4R65 - chains A and T of the 4 polymer chains in the assembly; structure by X-ray diffraction, 1.95 A resolution.

Chain A:
Protein: DNA polymerase beta
Organism: Homo sapiens
Notes: EC 2.7.7.7, 4.2.99.-
Reference sequence: P06746 (DPOLB_HUMAN); residues 1-335 here = UniProt positions 1-335
Chain sequence (335 residues; numbered 1 to 335; the number before each row is that of its first residue):
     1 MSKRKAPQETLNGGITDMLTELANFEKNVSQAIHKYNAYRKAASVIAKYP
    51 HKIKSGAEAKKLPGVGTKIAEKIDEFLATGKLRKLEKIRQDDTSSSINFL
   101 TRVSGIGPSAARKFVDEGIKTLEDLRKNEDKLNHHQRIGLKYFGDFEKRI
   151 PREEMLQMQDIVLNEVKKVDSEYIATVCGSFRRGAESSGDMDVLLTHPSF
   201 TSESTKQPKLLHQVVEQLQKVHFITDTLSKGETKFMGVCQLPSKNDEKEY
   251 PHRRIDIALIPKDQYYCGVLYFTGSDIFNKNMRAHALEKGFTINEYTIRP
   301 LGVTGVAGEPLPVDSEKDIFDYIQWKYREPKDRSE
Disordered / not traced: 1-9
Construct notes: engineered mutation Ala-258 (Arg in P06746)
Swiss-Prot annotation at these positions:
  - region: Arg-183 to Asp-192 (DNA-binding)
  - active site: Lys-72 (Nucleophile)
  - binding site (K(+)): Lys-60, Leu-62, Val-65, Thr-101, Val-103, Ile-106
  - binding site (Na(+)): Lys-60, Leu-62, Val-65, Thr-101, Val-103, Ile-106
  - binding site (dATP): Arg-149, Ser-180, Arg-183, Gly-189, Asp-190
  - binding site (dCTP): Arg-149, Ser-180, Arg-183, Gly-189, Asp-190
  - binding site (dGTP): Arg-149, Ser-180, Arg-183, Gly-189, Asp-190, Asp-192
  - binding site (dTTP): Arg-149, Ser-180, Arg-183, Gly-189, Asp-190
  - binding site (Mg(2+)): Asp-190, Asp-192, Asp-256
  - modified residue: Lys-72 (N6-acetyllysine), Arg-83 (Omega-N-methylarginine), Arg-152 (Omega-N-methylarginine)
  - cross-link (Glycyl lysine isopeptide (Lys-Gly)): Lys-41 (interchain with G-Cter in ubiquitin), Lys-61 (interchain with G-Cter in ubiquitin), Lys-81 (interchain with G-Cter in ubiquitin)
  - natural variant: Leu-22 (L22P: Found in a gastric cancer sample; uncertain significance), Tyr-39 (Y39C: Found in a gastric cancer sample; uncertain significance), Gly-118 (G118V: Decreased DNA-directed DNA polymerase activity), Arg-137 (R137Q: Decreased function in base-excision repair), Arg-149 (R149I: Decreased DNA-directed DNA polymerase activity), Asp-160 (D160N: Found in a gastric cancer sample; uncertain significance), Cys-239 (C239R: Found in a gastric cancer sample; uncertain significance), Lys-289 (K289M: Found in a colon cancer sample; uncertain significance), Asn-294 (N294D: Found in a gastric cancer sample; uncertain significance), Glu-295 (E295K: Found in a gastric cancer sample; uncertain significance)
  - mutagenesis: Phe-25 (F25W: No effect on 5'-dRP lyase activity. Decreased ssDNA binding), His-34 (H34G: Decreased 5'-dRP lyase activity. Decreased ssDNA binding), Lys-35 (K35A: Decreased 5'-dRP lyase activity. Decreased ssDNA binding. Loss of 5'-dRP lyase activity; when associated with A-68 and A-72. Decreased ssDNA binding; when associated with A-68 and A-72 ...), Tyr-39 (Y39F: No effect on 5'-dRP lyase activity; Y39Q: Abolishes DNA polymerase and 5'-dRP lyase activity), Lys-41 (K41R: Abolishes ubiquitination; when associated with R-61 and R-81), Lys-60 (K60A: Decreased 5'-dRP lyase activity. Decreased ssDNA binding), Lys-61 (K61R: Abolishes ubiquitination; when associated with R-41 and R-81), Lys-68 (K68A: No effect on 5'-dRP lyase activity. Decreased ssDNA binding. Loss of 5'-dRP lyase activity; when associated with A-35 and A-72. Decreased ssDNA binding; when associated with A-35 and A-72 ...), Glu-71 (E71Q: No effect on 5'-dRP lyase activity. No effect on structure shown by circular dichroism. No effect on ssDNA binding), Lys-72 (K72A: Severely reduced 5'-dRP lyase activity. Does not affect ssDNA binding. Loss of 5'-dRP lyase activity; when associated with A-35 and A-68. Decreased ssDNA binding ...), Glu-75 (E75A: Slightly decreased 5'-dRP lyase activity. Decreased ssDNA binding. No effect on structure shown by circular dichroism), Lys-81 (K81R: Abolishes ubiquitination; when associated with R-41 and R-61), 5 further mutagenesis entries in UniProt
Bound ions: Na+ site 1: Lys-60, Leu-62, Val-65 (shared with 1 residue of chain D); Na+ site 2: Thr-101, Val-103, Ile-106 (shared with 1 residue of chain P); Mg2+ site 1: Asp-190, Asp-192 (together with DUP); Mg2+ site 2: Asp-190, Asp-192, Asp-256 (together with DUP) (shared with 1 residue of chain P)
Ligand contacts: DUP (2'-deoxyuridine 5'-alpha,beta-imido-triphosphate): Gly-179, Ser-180, Arg-183, Ser-188, Gly-189, Asp-190, Asp-192, Tyr-271, Phe-272, Thr-273, Gly-274, Ser-275, Asp-276, Asn-279
Reported in the primary citation:
  - Mg2+ coordination: Asp-190, Asp-192 (proposed by the authors, not directly observed)
  - binding site for DUP: Phe-272 (proposed by the authors, not directly observed)
  - catalytic residues: Asp-190, Asp-192 (citing earlier work)
  - mutagenesis - D192A: abolished catalytic activity
  - mutagenesis - D192E (10,000-fold), Y296A: decreased catalytic activity
  - mutagenesis - R258A: increased catalytic activity
  - mutagenesis - R258A (5-fold): decreased binding to incoming nucleotide
  - mutagenesis - R258A: decreased stability
  - mutagenesis - R258A/F272A: decreased catalytic activity on dATP
  - mutagenesis - F272A: decreased catalytic activity on correct nucleotide
  - mutagenesis - E295A (>200-fold), E295K: decreased catalytic activity on correct insertion

Chain T:
Molecule: 16-nt DNA strand
Notes: fragment: Template Strand
Sequence (16 nucleotides; row label = number of the first residue in the row):
     1 CCGACAGCGCATCAGC

Chain A / chain T interface:
Contacting residue pairs (26):
  His-34(A) / DC5(T)  stacking on the base
  Asn-133(A) / DT12(T)  phosphate contact
  Ser-229(A) / DC10(T)  phosphate contact
  Ser-229(A) / DA11(T)  phosphate contact
  Lys-230(A) / DC10(T)  phosphate contact
  Lys-230(A) / DA11(T)  hydrogen bond to the phosphate
  Gly-231(A) / DC10(T)  phosphate contact
  Glu-232(A) / DC10(T)  hydrogen bond to the phosphate
  Thr-233(A) / DG9(T)  hydrogen bond to the phosphate
  Thr-233(A) / DC10(T)  hydrogen bond to the phosphate
  Lys-234(A) / DG9(T)  hydrogen bond to the base
  Lys-234(A) / DC10(T)  hydrogen bond to the phosphate
  Tyr-271(A) / DG7(T)  base contact
  Lys-280(A) / DA6(T)  salt bridge to the phosphate
  Arg-283(A) / DA6(T)  hydrogen bond to the base
  Arg-283(A) / DG7(T)  hydrogen bond to the sugar
  Ala-284(A) / DA6(T)  sugar contact
  Leu-287(A) / DA6(T)  phosphate contact
  Leu-287(A) / DG7(T)  phosphate contact
  Thr-292(A) / DG7(T)  hydrogen bond to the phosphate
  Ile-293(A) / DG7(T)  sugar contact
  Asn-294(A) / DG7(T)  phosphate contact
  Asn-294(A) / DC8(T)  hydrogen bond to the phosphate
  Glu-295(A) / DC8(T)  sugar contact
  Tyr-296(A) / DC8(T)  phosphate contact
  Tyr-296(A) / DG9(T)  hydrogen bond to the phosphate
Other interface residues (no listed pair), chain A (22 interface residues in all): His-134, Leu-228, Asn-279, Arg-299

Summary:
22 residues of chain A face 8 of chain T across their interface; the contacts include 11 hydrogen bonds, 1
salt bridge and 1 aromatic stacking contact. Among the polar pairs are Lys-234(A)/DG9(T), Arg-283(A)/DA6(T)
and Arg-283(A)/DG7(T). From the paper: catalytic residues Asp-190(A) and Asp-192(A); D192E and Y296A of chain
A reduce catalytic activity; 8 substitutions were tested in all.
Here chain A is DNA polymerase beta (Homo sapiens) and chain T is a 16-nt DNA strand. Entry 4R65 (Ternary
complex crystal structure of R258A mutant of DNA polymerase Beta) was determined by X-ray diffraction (same
publication as 4R63, 4R64 and 4R66).
